PDB entry 8TZO | electron microscopy, 3.10 A resolution | chains A and B of the 3 polymer chains in the assembly

# Chain A
Molecule: Protein Wnt-7a
Source organism: Homo sapiens
Reference sequence: O00755 (WNT7A_HUMAN); numbering as in UniProt (aligned over 1-349)
Amino-acid sequence (349 residues; row label = number of the first residue in the row):
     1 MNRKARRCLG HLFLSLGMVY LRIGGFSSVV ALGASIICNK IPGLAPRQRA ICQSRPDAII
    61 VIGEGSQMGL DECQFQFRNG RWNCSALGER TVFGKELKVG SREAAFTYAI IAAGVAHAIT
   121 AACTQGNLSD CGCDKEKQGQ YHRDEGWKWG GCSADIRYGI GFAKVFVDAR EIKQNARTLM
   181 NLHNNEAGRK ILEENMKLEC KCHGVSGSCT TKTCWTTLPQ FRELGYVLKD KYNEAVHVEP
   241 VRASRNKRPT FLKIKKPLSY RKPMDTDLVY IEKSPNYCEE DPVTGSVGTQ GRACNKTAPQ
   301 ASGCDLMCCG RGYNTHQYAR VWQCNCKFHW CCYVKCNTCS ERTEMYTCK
Disordered / not traced: 1-36, 134-145
Disulfides: C38-C52, C73-C84, C123-C131, C133-C152, C200-C214, C202-C209, C278-C309, C294-C304, C308-C348, C324-C339, C326-C336, C331-C332
Covalently attached groups: palmitoleic acid (PAM) linked to S206; glycan linked to N295
UniProt features mapped onto this chain:
  - region: V238 to T266 (Disordered linker)
  - lipidation: S206 (O-palmitoleoyl serine)
  - glycosylation (N-linked (GlcNAc...) asparagine): N83, N127, N295
  - natural variant: E72 (E72K: In LPHAS), R102 (R102W: In LPHAS; uncertain significance), A109 (A109T: In FUHRS), R222 (R222W: In LPHAS), R292 (R292C: In LPHAS), G312 (G312S: In SS; uncertain significance)
  - mutagenesis: S206 (S206A: Does not affect interaction with RECK), V241 (V241A: In 4A; abolished interaction with RECK; when associated with 251-A-A-252 and A-262), F251 to L252 (In 4A; abolished interaction with RECK; when associated with A-241 and A-262), K262 (K262A: In 4A; abolished interaction with RECK; when associated with A-241 and 251-A-A-252)
What the authors report for this chain:
  - post-translational modification sites: S206, N295
  - mutagenesis - K40S, I60P: decreased signaling

# Chain B
Molecule: Protein wntless homolog
Source organism: Homo sapiens
Reference sequence: Q5T9L3 (WLS_HUMAN); residue numbers follow UniProt; this construct covers 1-541
Amino-acid sequence (541 residues; row label = number of the first residue in the row):
     1 MAGAIIENMS TKKLCIVGGI LLVFQIIAFL VGGLIAPGPT TAVSYMSVKC VDARKNHHKT
    61 KWFVPWGPNH CDKIRDIEEA IPREIEANDI VFSVHIPLPH MEMSPWFQFM LFILQLDIAF
   121 KLNNQIRENA EVSMDVSLAY RDDAFAEWTE MAHERVPRKL KCTFTSPKTP EHEGRYYECD
   181 VLPFMEIGSV AHKFYLLNIR LPVNEKKKIN VGIGEIKDIR LVGIHQNGGF TKVWFAMKTF
   241 LTPSIFIIMV WYWRRITMMS RPPVLLEKVI FALGISMTFI NIPVEWFSIG FDWTWMLLFG
   301 DIRQGIFYAM LLSFWIIFCG EHMMDQHERN HIAGYWKQVG PIAVGSFCLF IFDMCERGVQ
   361 LTNPFYSIWT TDIGTELAMA FIIVAGICLC LYFLFLCFMV FQVFRNISGK QSSLPAMSKV
   421 RRLHYEGLIF RFKFLMLITL ACAAMTVIFF IVSQVTEGHW KWGGVTVQVN SAFFTGIYGM
   481 WNLYVFALMF LYAPSHKNYG EDQSNGDLGV HSGEELQLTT TITHVDGPTE IYKLTRKEAQ
   541 E
Disordered / not traced: 1-2, 499-541
Disulfides: C50-C71, C162-C179
Ligand contacts: palmitoleic acid (PAM): D301, G305, I306, A343, S346, F347, L349, F350, D353
UniProt features mapped onto this chain:
  - natural variant: Y392 (Y392C: In ZKS), Y478 (Y478C: In ZKS), I531 (I531T: In ZKS), R536 (R536C: In ZKS)
What the authors report for this chain:
  - binding site for palmitoleic acid: I306, F350
  - binding site for the ligand POV: W234, K238, R303
  - mutagenesis - F230A, F230A/W234A/F474A, W234A, F474A: decreased binding to Protein Wnt-7a (chain A)
  - contacts within the chain: N281-Y478 (hydrogen bond)
  - conformationally variable residues (side-chain flip): F347, F352 (from molecular simulation)

# How chain A and chain B interact
Contacting residue pairs (83):
  E64(A) with R75(B), salt bridge
  F75(A) with E171(B)
  R78(A) with E171(B)
  T124(A) with S44(B); Y45(B); M46(B); L98(B)
  Q125(A) with M46(B); W66(B)
  G126(A) with P99(B)
  S129(A) with P99(B); H100(B)
  C133(A) with M101(B), hydrophobic
  W147(A) with V43(B), hydrophobic; M101(B), hydrophobic; E102(B), hydrogen bond (side chain-backbone); M103(B), hydrophobic; F107(B); H225(B)
  K148(A) with E102(B), salt bridge; F107(B); G228(B); G229(B)
  W149(A) with I35(B); P37(B); N227(B); G229(B), hydrogen bond (backbone-backbone); K232(B)
  G150(A) with T41(B), hydrogen bond (backbone-side chain); N227(B)
  G151(A) with T41(B); N227(B)
  C152(A) with M101(B), hydrophobic
  E199(A) with V181(B)
  K201(A) with L111(B); I113(B)
  H203(A) with T40(B); F109(B); L111(B); I224(B)
  G204(A) with R357(B), hydrogen bond (backbone-side chain)
  V205(A) with D301(B); Q304(B); R357(B), hydrogen bond (backbone-side chain)
  S206(A) with F352(B); R357(B)
  G207(A) with R357(B)
  C209(A) with F450(B); Q454(B), hydrogen bond (backbone-side chain)
  T210(A) with F450(B); F474(B)
  T211(A) with F474(B)
  K212(A) with Q454(B), hydrogen bond (side chain-backbone)
  T213(A) with T40(B), hydrogen bond; A42(B); I224(B)
  W215(A) with I113(B), hydrophobic; Q115(B)
  T217(A) with R220(B)
  Q220(A) with R175(B); Y176(B)
  R222(A) with R175(B)
  Y226(A) with E171(B), hydrogen bond (side chain-backbone); R175(B)
  F328(A) with K121(B); N123(B); N124(B)
  H329(A) with N124(B), hydrogen bond (backbone-side chain); V203(B); E205(B), salt bridge
  W330(A) with I77(B), hydrophobic; A87(B); F92(B), hydrophobic; L201(B), hydrogen bond (side chain-backbone); V203(B); G214(B); E215(B); I216(B)
  C331(A) with I77(B), hydrophobic; I90(B), hydrophobic
  C332(A) with A80(B), hydrophobic; I85(B); I90(B), hydrophobic
Also at the interface, not in a pair above, chain A (38 interface residues in all): E223, Y333
Also at the interface, not in a pair above, chain B (66 interface residues in all): V48, I81, E86, S104, H172, G174, N210, I213, V222, D353, F473

# In short
The interface between chain A and chain B involves 38 residues on one side and 66 on the other; the contacts
include 11 hydrogen bonds and 3 salt bridges. Polar contacts include E64(A)-R75(B), K148(A)-E102(B) and
H329(A)-E205(B). The paper reports a binding site for the ligand POV at W234(B), K238(B) and R303(B); F230A,
F230A/W234A/F474A and W234A of chain B, among others, reduce binding to Protein Wnt-7a (chain A); 6
substitutions were tested in all.
Chain A is Protein Wnt-7a and chain B is Protein wntless homolog, both from Homo sapiens; the structure,
Structure of human Wnt7a bound to WLS and CALR, was determined by electron microscopy (same publication as
8TZP, 8TZR and 8TZS).
